7A4P - chains B and F of the 20 polymer chains in the assembly; structure by electron microscopy, 4.20 A resolution (low resolution: residue-level contacts below are approximate; hydrogen-bond / salt-bridge calls are withheld).

[Chain B]
Name: Photosystem I P700 chlorophyll a apoprotein A2
From: Chlorella ohadii
Notes: EC 1.97.1.12
UniProtKB: W8SUA3 (W8SUA3_CHLSO); residues 4-734 here correspond to UniProt positions 3-733 (UniProt number = residue number - 1)
Amino-acid sequence (731 residues; each row starts with the number of its first residue):
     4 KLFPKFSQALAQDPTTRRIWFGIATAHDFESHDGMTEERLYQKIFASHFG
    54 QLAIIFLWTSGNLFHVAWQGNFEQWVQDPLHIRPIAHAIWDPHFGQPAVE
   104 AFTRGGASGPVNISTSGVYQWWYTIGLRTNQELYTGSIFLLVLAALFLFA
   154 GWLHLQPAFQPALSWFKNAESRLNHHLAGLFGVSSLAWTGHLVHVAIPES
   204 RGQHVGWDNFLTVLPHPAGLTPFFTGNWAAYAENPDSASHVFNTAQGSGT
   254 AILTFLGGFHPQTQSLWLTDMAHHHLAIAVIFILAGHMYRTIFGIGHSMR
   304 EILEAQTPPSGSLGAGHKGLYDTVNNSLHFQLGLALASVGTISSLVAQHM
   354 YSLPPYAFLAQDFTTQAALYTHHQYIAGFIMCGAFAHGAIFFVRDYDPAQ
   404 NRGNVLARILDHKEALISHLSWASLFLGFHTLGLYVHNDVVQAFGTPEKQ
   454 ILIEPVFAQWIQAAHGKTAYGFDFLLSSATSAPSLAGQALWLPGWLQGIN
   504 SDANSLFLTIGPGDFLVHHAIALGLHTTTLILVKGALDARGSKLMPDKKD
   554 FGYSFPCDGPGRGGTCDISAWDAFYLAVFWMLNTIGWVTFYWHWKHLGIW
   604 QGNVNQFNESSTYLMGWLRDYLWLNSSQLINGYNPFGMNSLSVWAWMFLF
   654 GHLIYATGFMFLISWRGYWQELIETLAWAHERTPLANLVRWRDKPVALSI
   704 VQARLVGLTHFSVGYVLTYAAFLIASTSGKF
Differences from the reference sequence: conflict Lys4 (Thr3 in W8SUA3), Leu5 (Lys4 in W8SUA3), Ala241 (Val240 in W8SUA3), Ala402 (Glu401 in W8SUA3), Gln403 (Ala402 in W8SUA3)
Ion coordination: chlorophyll a Mg (25 sites), coordinated by His30, His51, His68, Asp94, His96, His157, His178, His197, His276, His277, His278, His290, His300, His352, His375, His376 and 9 more; 4Fe-4S cluster Fe: Cys560, Cys569 (shared with 2 residues of chain A)
Small-molecule neighbours:
  - beta-carotene (BCR), molecule 1: Phe6, Ile26, Val692
  - beta-carotene (BCR), molecule 2: Leu55, Ile58, Phe59, Trp61, Phe150, Gly182, Leu183, Val186, Ser187
  - beta-carotene (BCR), molecule 3: Phe59, Thr62, Leu66, Trp124, Trp125, Ile128, Leu130, Gly139, Phe142, Leu143, Trp210
  - beta-carotene (BCR), molecule 4: Leu189, Leu223, Phe226, Phe227, Val283, Ile286, Leu287, His290, Ile298
  - beta-carotene (BCR), molecule 5: Phe333, Leu337, Ala340, Thr344, Met384, Ala387, Phe388, Gly391, Phe394, Phe395, Leu409, Ala539
  - beta-carotene (BCR), molecule 6: Ile412, Val536, Leu540
  - beta-carotene (BCR), molecule 7: Phe432, Leu435, Val439
  - beta-carotene (BCR), molecule 8: Trp649, Met650, Phe653, Trp672, Leu675, Ile676, Leu679
  - chlorophyll a isomer (CL0): Leu621, Leu625, Trp626
  - chlorophyll a (CLA), molecule 1: Phe6, Phe9, Gly25, Ile26, Ala29, His30, Phe32, His35, Ser50, Gln54, Ile57
  - chlorophyll a (CLA), molecule 2: Thr19, Ile22, Trp23, Ile676, Leu679, Ala680, His683, Val692, Arg693, Trp694, Arg695, Asp696, Pro698, Val699
  - chlorophyll a (CLA), molecule 3: Trp23, Phe653, Leu656, Ile657, Thr660, Met663, Phe664, Leu701, Val709, Thr712, His713, Val716
  - chlorophyll a (CLA), molecule 4: Ala27, His30, Asp31, His332, Leu335, Leu339, Phe382, Ile383, Cys385, Gly386, Ala389, His390, Ile393, Arg397, Tyr556, Trp574, Phe577, Thr712, Val716, Leu720
  - chlorophyll a (CLA), molecule 5: His30, Phe32, Glu33, Tyr44, Ile47, Ser50, His51, Gln54, Leu55, Ile58, Phe169, Arg175, His179, Leu183, Phe184, Leu331, His332, Gln334, Leu335, Ala338, Leu339, Val342
  - chlorophyll a (CLA), molecule 6: His30, Gln54, Ile57, Ile58, Trp61, Leu339, Ile379, Phe382, Ile383
  - chlorophyll a (CLA), molecule 7: Phe48, Phe52, Leu146, Leu149, Phe150, Ala153, Leu156, His157, Ala161, Phe162, Pro164, Trp168
  - chlorophyll a (CLA), molecule 8: Phe48, His51, Phe52, Leu55, Trp124, Trp168, Phe169, Asn171, Ser174, Arg175, His178, His179, Gly182, Leu183, Phe184, Tyr359
  - chlorophyll a (CLA), molecule 9: Ile57, Leu60, Trp61, Ser63, Gly64, Phe67, His68, Trp71, Gln72, His90, Ala91, Trp93, Leu144
  - chlorophyll a (CLA), molecule 10: Ile58, Trp61, Thr62, Ser119, Gly120, Val121, Trp124, Val186, Ser187, Ala190, Val342, Ile345, Ser346, Val349, Met353, Tyr359, Leu372, His375, His376, Ile379, Ile383
  - chlorophyll a (CLA), molecule 11: Trp61, Asn65, His68, Val69, Ala89, His90, Asn115, Ile116, Ser117, Thr118, Ser119, Val121, Val646, Trp647, Met650
  - chlorophyll a (CLA), molecule 12: Trp61, Asn65, Thr118, Ser119, Ala371, Leu372, Thr374, His375, Tyr378, Ile379, Phe382, Trp647, Met650, Val719, Leu720, Tyr722, Ala723, Ile727
  - chlorophyll a (CLA), molecule 13: His90, Ala91, Ile92, Trp93, Asp94, His96, Phe97, Phe105, Asn115, Ser645, Val646, Trp649
  - chlorophyll a (CLA), molecule 14: Trp124, Thr127, Ile128, Leu183, Phe184, Ser187, Ser188, Trp191, Leu269, Met274, His277, His278, Ile281, Phe285, Ile345, Leu348, Val349, His352, Met353, Pro358, Tyr359
  - chlorophyll a (CLA), molecule 15: Ile128, Gly129, Leu130, Glu135, Thr138, Gly139, Phe142, Ser187, Ala190, Trp191, Gly193, His194, His197, Val198, Val208, Gly209, Trp210, Phe213
  - chlorophyll a (CLA), molecule 16: Trp168, Asn171, Ser174, His178, Thr294, Ile295, Phe296
  - chlorophyll a (CLA), molecule 17: Ala172, Arg175, Leu176, His179, Leu180, Phe184, Met302, Leu306, Tyr324, Val327, Asn328, Leu337, Ala338, Ser341, Val342, Ile345
  - chlorophyll a (CLA), molecule 18: Leu176, Leu180, Phe184, Ile284, Phe285, Ala288, Met291, Tyr292, Met302, Ile305, Leu306
  - chlorophyll a (CLA), molecule 19: Asn177, His178, Ala181, Gly182, Val186, Ile286, His290, Tyr292, Thr294, Phe296, Ile298
  - chlorophyll a (CLA), molecule 20: Val186, Leu189, Ala190, Thr192, Gly193, Val196, His197, Phe213, Leu214, Val216, Leu217, Pro218, His219, Gly222, Leu223, Phe227, Tyr234, Leu256, Leu279
  - chlorophyll a (CLA), molecule 21: Phe226, Trp231, Ala232, Tyr234, Ala235, Leu256, Phe258, His276, Leu279, Ala280, Val283, Ile284, Leu287, Leu493
  - chlorophyll a (CLA), molecule 22: Thr257, Phe258, Gly260, Leu269, Asp273, Met274, His276, His277, Ala280, Ile281, Ile284, His352, Leu356, Trp494, Trp498
  - chlorophyll a (CLA), molecule 23: Leu287, His290, Met291, Ile298, Gly299, His300
  - chlorophyll a (CLA), molecule 24: Met291, His300, Glu304, Ile305, Ala308, Gln309
  - chlorophyll a (CLA), molecule 25: Ile305, Leu306, Gln309, Leu316, His320, Leu323, Val327, Phe333, Val408, Leu409, Ile412
  - chlorophyll a (CLA), molecule 26: Ala308, Gln309, Thr310, Pro311, Pro312, Ser315, Leu316
  - chlorophyll a (CLA), molecule 27: Ser315, Leu316, Val408, Arg411, Ile412, Asp414, His415, Ala418, Leu419, His422
  - chlorophyll a (CLA), molecule 28: Leu337, Ala340, Ser341, Thr344, Ile345, Leu348, Gln351, His352, Tyr354, Ser355, Leu356, Trp498, Leu509, Phe510
  - chlorophyll a (CLA), molecule 29: Thr344, Ser347, Leu348, Gln351, Gln377, Gly381, Met384, Phe388, Leu528, Thr531, Thr532, Leu535, Met584, Thr587, Ile588
  - chlorophyll a (CLA), molecule 30: Gln351, Tyr354, Tyr373, Gln377, Phe460, Ala461, Trp463, Ile464, Gln465, Phe510, Leu511, Ile513, His521, Ile524, Leu528, Val591, Tyr594, Trp595, Lys598
  - chlorophyll a (CLA), molecule 31: Ala418, His422, Trp425
  - chlorophyll a (CLA), molecule 32: Leu419, His422, Leu423, Trp425, Ala426, Ala525, Leu528, His529, Thr532
  - chlorophyll a (CLA), molecule 33: Ser421, Ser424, Trp425, Leu428, Phe432
  - chlorophyll a (CLA), molecule 34: Ser424, Ser427, Leu428, Gly431, Phe432, Leu435, Leu526, Thr530, Leu533, Ile534, Leu579, Phe582, Trp583
  - chlorophyll a (CLA), molecule 35: Trp425, Phe429, Leu430, Glu457, Pro458, Val459, Phe460, Ala461, Asp517, Phe518, His521, His522, Ala525, His529
  - chlorophyll a (CLA), molecule 36: Trp425, Leu428, Phe429, Phe432, His433
  - chlorophyll a (CLA), molecule 37: His433, Gly436, Leu437, Val439, His440, Val443, Lys452, Ile454
  - chlorophyll a (CLA), molecule 38: Thr434, Leu435, Tyr438, Ala523, Leu526, Asn586, Trp590, Phe593, Leu617, Trp620, Leu625, Ser629, Ile633, Phe651, His655, Tyr658, Tyr718, Thr721, Tyr722, Phe725
  - chlorophyll a (CLA), molecule 39: Leu435, Val439, Asp442, Val443, Leu526, Phe582, Trp583, Asn586, Trp590, Leu617, Leu621, Tyr658, Phe714
  - chlorophyll a (CLA), molecule 40: Phe460, Trp463, Phe477
  - chlorophyll a (CLA), molecule 41: Trp463, Ile464, Ala467, His468, Leu478, Leu479, Trp494, Trp498
  - chlorophyll a (CLA), molecule 42: Leu478, Ala485, Pro486, Ala489, Gly490, Leu493, Trp494
  - chlorophyll a (CLA), molecule 43: Trp649, Leu652, Phe653, His655, Leu656, Tyr658, Ala659, Phe662
  - chlorophyll a (CLA), molecule 44: Leu656, Ala659, Thr660, Phe662, Met663, Ile666, Tyr671, Trp672, Leu675
  - chlorophyll a (CLA), molecule 45: Leu679, Ala682, His683, Thr686, Ala689, Val692
  - chlorophyll a (CLA), molecule 46: Trp681, Ala682, Arg685, Thr686, Pro687
  - chlorophyll a (CLA), molecule 47: Pro687, Leu688, Ala689
  - beta,beta-caroten-4-one (ECH): Ile57, Leu60, Leu151
  - phylloquinone (PQN): Trp23, Met663, Phe664, Ser667, Trp668, Arg669, Trp672, Ile676, Ala700, Leu701, Ser702, Ala706
  - phosphatidylethanolamine (PTY): Phe429, His433, Thr434, Leu437, Ile454, Ile456, Phe518, His522
  - 4Fe-4S cluster (SF4): Cys560, Gly562, Pro563, Thr568, Cys569, Trp668, Arg707

[Chain F]
Name: Psi-F
From: Chlorella ohadii
UniProtKB: A0A2P6TPV8 (A0A2P6TPV8_CHLSO); numbering as in UniProt (aligned over 318-482)
Amino-acid sequence (165 residues; each row starts with the number of its first residue):
   318 DVAGLTPCSESKAFAKRKKNEVKALNKRLKNYEADSAPALALKATIARTE
   368 ARFDKYAKQGLLCGTDGLPHLIADPGLALRYGHAGDVFIPTIGFIYFAGW
   418 LGYAGSKYLQAVAATAKPIEKEIIIDVPLAWKLLWEGFGWPLRAFAEYKN
   468 GSLMEDDAKITVSPR
Disulfide bonds: Cys325-Cys380
Differences from the reference sequence: variant Leu346 (Met in A0A2P6TPV8), Asn348 (Lys in A0A2P6TPV8), Ala351 (Glu in A0A2P6TPV8), Asp352 (Gly in A0A2P6TPV8), Lys360 (Gln in A0A2P6TPV8), Ala364 (Asp in A0A2P6TPV8), Glu367 (Asn in A0A2P6TPV8), Ala430 (Ser in A0A2P6TPV8), Ala431 (Ser in A0A2P6TPV8), Thr432 (Met in A0A2P6TPV8), Ala433 (Thr in A0A2P6TPV8)
Ion coordination: chlorophyll a Mg near Asp391 (its only coordinating residue here)
Small-molecule neighbours:
  - beta-carotene (BCR), molecule 1: Ala390, Pro392, Val404, Phe405, Thr408, Gly416, Gly419, Tyr420, Ser423, Trp457, Ala461
  - beta-carotene (BCR), molecule 2: Pro407, Gly410, Phe411, Phe414, Ala415, Leu418
  - chlorophyll a (CLA), molecule 1: Tyr373, Phe414, Trp417
  - chlorophyll a (CLA), molecule 2: Ala390, Val404, Thr408, Ile409, Ile412
  - chlorophyll a (CLA), molecule 3: Asp391, Pro392, Gly393, Leu394, Arg397
  - chlorophyll a (CLA), molecule 4: Pro407, Thr408, Phe411, Ile412, Ala415, Gly419, Trp457
  - chlorophyll a (CLA), molecule 5: Ile409, Ile412, Tyr413, Trp457, Pro458, Ala461, Phe462, Tyr465, Leu470, Met471
  - chlorophyll a (CLA), molecule 6: Trp417, Leu418, Ile440, Leu451
  - chlorophyll a (CLA), molecule 7: Leu418, Gly419, Ala421, Gly422, Ser423, Tyr425, Ile442, Ala447
  - chlorophyll a (CLA), molecule 8: Gly422, Tyr425, Leu426, Glu439, Ile440, Ile442, Ala447, Trp448, Leu451
  - chlorophyll a (CLA), molecule 9: Val444, Pro445, Trp448, Lys449, Trp452
  - diacyl glycerol (DGA): Phe462, Ala463, Lys466
  - LPX ((2S)-3-{[(R)-(2-aminoethoxy)(hydroxy)phosphoryl]oxy}-2-hydroxypropyl hexadecanoate): Ile442, Asp443, Val444, Pro445
  - phosphatidylethanolamine (PTY): Lys372, Lys375, Leu388, Asp403, Pro407

[Chain B / chain F interface]
Pairs across the interface (38):
  Leu413(B) - Arg482(F)
  Asp414(B) - Arg482(F)
  Lys416(B) - Ser480(F)
  Lys416(B) - Arg482(F)
  Glu417(B) - Ser480(F)
  Gly448(B) - Glu338(F)
  Thr449(B) - Arg369(F)
  Pro450(B) - Arg334(F)
  Pro450(B) - Glu338(F)
  Pro450(B) - Leu385(F)
  Glu451(B) - Glu338(F)
  Glu451(B) - Arg369(F)
  Glu451(B) - Phe370(F)
  Glu451(B) - Tyr373(F)
  Glu451(B) - Leu385(F)
  Glu451(B) - Pro386(F)
  Gln453(B) - Leu385(F)
  Leu455(B) - Leu385(F)
  Leu455(B) - Pro386(F)
  Leu455(B) - His387(F)
  Leu455(B) - Leu388(F)
  Ile456(B) - Leu388(F)
  Glu457(B) - Leu322(F)
  Glu457(B) - His387(F)
  Glu457(B) - Leu388(F)
  Phe460(B) - Ala390(F)
  Phe460(B) - Asp391(F)
  Tyr473(B) - Ala320(F)
  Tyr473(B) - Gly321(F)
  Phe475(B) - Ala320(F)
  Phe475(B) - Leu394(F)
  Pro515(B) - His387(F)
  Arg543(B) - Arg482(F)
  Gly544(B) - Arg482(F)
  Ser545(B) - Pro481(F)
  Lys546(B) - Thr478(F)
  Lys546(B) - Val479(F)
  Pro549(B) - Pro481(F)
Other interface residues (no listed pair), chain B (28 interface residues in all): Lys452, Ile454, Val459, Gln462, Leu540, Asn611, Glu612
Other interface residues (no listed pair), chain F (24 interface residues in all): Val319, Asp383, Ile389, Val404

[Summary]
28 residues of chain B face 24 of chain F across their interface. 6 chlorophyll a molecules and one
phosphatidylethanolamine molecule are bound between chain B and chain F.
Here chain B is Photosystem I P700 chlorophyll a apoprotein A2 and chain F is Psi-F, both from Chlorella
ohadii. Entry 7A4P (Structure of small high-light grown Chlorella ohadii photosystem I) was determined by
electron microscopy together with 6ZZX and 6ZZY from the same study.
